Entry 2AK1 (X-ray diffraction, 1.85 A resolution); this record covers chains L and H.

# Chain L
Name: Antibody 7A1 Fab'
Organism: Mus musculus
Notes: fragment: immunoglobulin igg1 kappa light chain; antibody fragment or engineered binder
Chain sequence (216 residues; row label = number of the first residue in the row; a row labelled like 27A-27E holds insertion residues (27A, then the next letters in order)):
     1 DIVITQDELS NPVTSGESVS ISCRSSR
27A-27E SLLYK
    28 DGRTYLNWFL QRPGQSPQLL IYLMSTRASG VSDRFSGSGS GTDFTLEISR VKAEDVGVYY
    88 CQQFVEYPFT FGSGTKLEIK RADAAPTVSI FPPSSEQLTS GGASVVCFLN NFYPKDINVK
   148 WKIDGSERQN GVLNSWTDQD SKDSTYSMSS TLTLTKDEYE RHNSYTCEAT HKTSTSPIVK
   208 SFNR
Disulfides: Cys23-Cys88, Cys134-Cys194
Ion coordination: Zn2+: Glu185, His189 (shared with Gln204(H) of chain H)
What the authors report for this chain:
  - conformationally variable residues (loop rearrangement): Val92 to Phe96

# Chain H
Name: Antibody 7A1 Fab'
Organism: Mus musculus
Notes: fragment: immunoglobulin igg1 heavy chain; antibody fragment or engineered binder
Chain sequence (219 residues; row label = number of the first residue in the row; note: 15 numbers in that range are skipped by the numbering (no residue carries them; nothing is unmodelled there); a row labelled like 82A-82C holds insertion residues (82A, then the next letters in order)):
     1 EVKLSESGPG LVKPSQSLSL TCTVTGYSIT TNYAW
   35A T
    36 WIRQFPGNKL EWMGYIRSSV ITRYNPSLKS RISITQDTSK NQFFLQL
82A-82C NSV
    83 TTEDTATYYC ARYDYYGN
100A-100B TG
   101 DYWGQGTSVT VSSAKTTPPS VYPLAPGTAA
   133 LKSSMVTLGC LVKGYFPEPV TV
   156 TW
   162 NSGSLSSG
   171 VHTFPAVLQS
   183 DLYTLTSSVT VPSS
   199 TW
   202 PSQTVTCNVA HPASSTKVDK KI
   226 VPR
Disulfides: Cys22-Cys92, Cys142-Cys208
Ion coordination: Zn2+ site 1: Asp72, Ser74; Zn2+ site 2 near His172 (its only coordinating residue here); Zn2+ site 3: Gln204 (shared with Glu185(L), His189(L) of chain L)
Residues lining bound ligands: benzoic acid (BEZ): Asn32, Tyr33, Ala34, Arg52, Tyr95, Asp96, Tyr97

# Chain L / chain H interface
Residue-residue contacts - 72 pairs, chain L then chain H:
  Tyr32(L) with Tyr97(H); Tyr98(H), hydrophobic
  Asn34(L) with Gly99(H), hydrogen bond (side chain-backbone)
  Phe36(L) with Tyr95(H); Trp103(H), hydrophobic
  Gln38(L) with Gln39(H), hydrogen bond; Tyr91(H), hydrogen bond
  Gln42(L) with Tyr91(H)
  Ser43(L) with Tyr91(H); Gly104(H), hydrogen bond (side chain-backbone); Gln105(H)
  Pro44(L) with Trp103(H)
  Leu46(L) with Asn100(H); Thr100A(H); Gly100B(H)
  Tyr49(L) with Tyr98(H); Asn100(H)
  Leu50(L) with Tyr98(H)
  Tyr87(L) with Gln39(H), hydrogen bond; Asn43(H), hydrogen bond (side chain-backbone); Leu45(H), hydrophobic
  Gln89(L) with Tyr95(H), hydrogen bond
  Phe91(L) with Tyr95(H), hydrophobic; Asp96(H); Tyr97(H); Tyr98(H); Gly99(H)
  Tyr94(L) with Arg58(H); Pro61(H), hydrophobic
  Pro95(L) with Trp47(H), hydrophobic; Asn60(H)
  Phe96(L) with Trp47(H)
  Phe98(L) with Ile37(H), hydrophobic; Leu45(H), hydrophobic; Tyr95(H)
  Ser116(L) with Thr139(H)
  Phe118(L) with Leu124(H); Ala125(H); Pro126(H); Thr139(H)
  Pro119(L) with Arg228(H)
  Pro120(L) with Arg228(H), hydrogen bond (backbone-side chain)
  Ser121(L) with Tyr122(H); Pro123(H)
  Glu123(L) with Tyr122(H); Pro123(H); Lys221(H)
  Gln124(L) with Tyr122(H); Lys145(H)
  Ser127(L) with Tyr122(H)
  Ser131(L) with Leu143(H)
  Phe135(L) with Leu124(H), hydrophobic; Phe174(H), hydrophobic; Thr188(H); Ser189(H); Ser190(H)
  Asn137(L) with His172(H); Phe174(H); Ser190(H), hydrogen bond
  Asn138(L) with His172(H)
  Leu160(L) with Val177(H), hydrophobic; Gln179(H)
  Asn161(L) with Val177(H)
  Ser162(L) with Phe174(H); Pro175(H), hydrogen bond (side chain-backbone)
  Trp163(L) with Pro175(H)
  Thr164(L) with Phe174(H)
  Ser174(L) with His172(H); Phe174(H)
  Met175(L) with Phe174(H)
  Ser176(L) with Phe174(H); Thr188(H), hydrogen bond
Interface residues without a listed pair, chain L (45 interface residues in all): Tyr27D, Asp28, Arg30, Ala55, Val133, Asp167, Thr178, Thr180
Interface residues without a listed pair, chain H (45 interface residues in all): Glu46, Tyr50, Gly106, Gly127, Leu140, Gly141, Thr173

# Overview
Chain L and chain H each contribute 45 residues to their interface; the contacts include 11 hydrogen bonds.
Polar pairs include Asn34(L)-Gly99(H), Gln38(L)-Gln39(H) and Gln38(L)-Tyr91(H). Bound to chain H: benzoic
acid. Gln204(H), Glu185(L) and His189(L) form the Zn2+ site 3. Asp72(H) and Ser74(H) form the Zn2+ site 1.
From the paper: conformational variability at Val92(L).
Here chain L is Antibody 7A1 Fab' and chain H is Antibody 7A1 Fab', both from Mus musculus. Entry 2AK1
(Crystal Structure of Cocaine catalytic Antibody 7A1 Fab' in Complex with benzoic acid) was determined by
X-ray diffraction (same publication as 2AJS, 2AJU, 2AJV, 2AJX, 2AJY and 2AJZ).
